Entry 8DG5 (electron microscopy, 3.26 A resolution); this record covers chains A and K of the 3 polymer chains in the assembly.

Chain A:
Name: Endoribonuclease Dcr-1
Organism: Drosophila melanogaster
Notes: EC 3.1.26.-
Reference sequence: Q9VCU9 (DCR1_DROME); residue numbers follow UniProt; this construct covers 1-2249
Amino-acid sequence (2249 residues; numbered 1 to 2249; the number before each row is that of its first residue):
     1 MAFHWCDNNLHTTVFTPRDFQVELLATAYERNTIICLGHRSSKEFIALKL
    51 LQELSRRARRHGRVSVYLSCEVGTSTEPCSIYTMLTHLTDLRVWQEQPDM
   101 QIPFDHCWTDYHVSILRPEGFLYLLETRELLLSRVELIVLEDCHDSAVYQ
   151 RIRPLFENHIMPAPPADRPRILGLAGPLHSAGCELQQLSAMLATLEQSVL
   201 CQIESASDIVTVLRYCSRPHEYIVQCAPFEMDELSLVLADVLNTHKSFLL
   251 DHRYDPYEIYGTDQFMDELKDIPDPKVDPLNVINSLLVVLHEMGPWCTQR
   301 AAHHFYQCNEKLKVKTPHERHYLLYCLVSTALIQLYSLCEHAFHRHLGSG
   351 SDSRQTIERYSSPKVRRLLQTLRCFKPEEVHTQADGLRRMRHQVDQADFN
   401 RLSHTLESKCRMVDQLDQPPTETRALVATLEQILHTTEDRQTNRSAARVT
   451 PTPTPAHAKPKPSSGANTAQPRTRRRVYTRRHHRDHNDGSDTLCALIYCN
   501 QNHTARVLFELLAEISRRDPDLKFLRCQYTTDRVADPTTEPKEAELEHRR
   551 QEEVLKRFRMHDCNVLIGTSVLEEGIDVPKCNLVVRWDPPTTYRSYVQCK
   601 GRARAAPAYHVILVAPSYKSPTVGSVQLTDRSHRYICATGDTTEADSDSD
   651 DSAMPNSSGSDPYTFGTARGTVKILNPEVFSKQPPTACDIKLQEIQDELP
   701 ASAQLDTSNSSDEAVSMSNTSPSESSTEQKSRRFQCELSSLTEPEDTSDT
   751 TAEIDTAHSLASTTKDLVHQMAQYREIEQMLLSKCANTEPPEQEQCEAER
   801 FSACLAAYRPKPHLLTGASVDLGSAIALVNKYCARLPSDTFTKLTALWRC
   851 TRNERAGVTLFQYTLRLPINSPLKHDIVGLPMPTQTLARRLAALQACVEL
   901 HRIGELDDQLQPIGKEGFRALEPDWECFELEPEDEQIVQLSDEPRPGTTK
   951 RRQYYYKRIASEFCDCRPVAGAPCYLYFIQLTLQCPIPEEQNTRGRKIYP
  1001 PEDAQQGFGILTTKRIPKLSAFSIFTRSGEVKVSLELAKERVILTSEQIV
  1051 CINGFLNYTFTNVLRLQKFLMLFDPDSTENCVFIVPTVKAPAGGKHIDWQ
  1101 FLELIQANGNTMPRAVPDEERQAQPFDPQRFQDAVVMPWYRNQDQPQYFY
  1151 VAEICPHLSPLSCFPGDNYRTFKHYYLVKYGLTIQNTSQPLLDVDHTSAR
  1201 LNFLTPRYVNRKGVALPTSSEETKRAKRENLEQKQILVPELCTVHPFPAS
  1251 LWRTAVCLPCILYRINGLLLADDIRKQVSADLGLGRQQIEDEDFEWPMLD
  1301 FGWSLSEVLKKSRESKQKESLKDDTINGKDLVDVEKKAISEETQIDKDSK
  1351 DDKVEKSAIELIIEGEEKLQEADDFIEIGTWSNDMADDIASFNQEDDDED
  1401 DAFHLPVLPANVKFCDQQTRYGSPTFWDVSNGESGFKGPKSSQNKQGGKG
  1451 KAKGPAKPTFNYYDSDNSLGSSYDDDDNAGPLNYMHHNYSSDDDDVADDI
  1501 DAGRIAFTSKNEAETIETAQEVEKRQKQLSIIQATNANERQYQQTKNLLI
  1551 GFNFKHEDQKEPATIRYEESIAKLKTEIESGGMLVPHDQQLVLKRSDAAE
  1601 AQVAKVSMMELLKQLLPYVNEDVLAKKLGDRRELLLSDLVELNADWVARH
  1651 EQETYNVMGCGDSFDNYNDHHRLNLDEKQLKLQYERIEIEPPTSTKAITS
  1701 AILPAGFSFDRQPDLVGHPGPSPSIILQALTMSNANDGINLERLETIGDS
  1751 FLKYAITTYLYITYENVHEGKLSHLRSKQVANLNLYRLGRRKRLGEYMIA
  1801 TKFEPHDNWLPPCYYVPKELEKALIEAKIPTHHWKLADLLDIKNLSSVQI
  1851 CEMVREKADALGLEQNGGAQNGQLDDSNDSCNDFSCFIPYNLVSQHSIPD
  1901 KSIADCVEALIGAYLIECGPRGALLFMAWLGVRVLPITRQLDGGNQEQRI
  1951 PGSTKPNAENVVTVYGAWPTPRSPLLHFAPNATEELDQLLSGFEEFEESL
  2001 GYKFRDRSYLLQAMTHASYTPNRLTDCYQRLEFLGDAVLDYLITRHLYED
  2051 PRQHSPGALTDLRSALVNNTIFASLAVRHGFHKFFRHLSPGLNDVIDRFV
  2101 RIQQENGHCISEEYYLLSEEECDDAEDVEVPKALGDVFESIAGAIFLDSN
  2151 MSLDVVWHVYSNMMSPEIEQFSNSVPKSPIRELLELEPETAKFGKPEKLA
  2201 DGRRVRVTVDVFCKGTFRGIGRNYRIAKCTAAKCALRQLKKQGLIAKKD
Unresolved in the structure: 1-10, 257-277, 348-352, 377-491, 640-758, 1290-1293, 1304-1524, 1558-1565, 1593-1605, 1619-1622, 1660-1661, 1672-1704, 1825-1834, 1855-1882, 2111-2122, 2241-2249
Construct notes: conflict Arg134 (Ser in Q9VCU9), Ser205 (Thr in Q9VCU9), Leu416 (Met in Q9VCU9), Ser702 (Ala in Q9VCU9), Cys796 (Ser in Q9VCU9), Val1332 (Ala in Q9VCU9), Ala1338 (Pro in Q9VCU9), Ile1339 (Thr in Q9VCU9), Ile1345 (Leu in Q9VCU9)
Bound ions: Mg2+ site 1: Asp1749, Glu1908; Mg2+ site 2: Asp1905, Glu1908 (shared with 1 residue of chain E)
Ligand contacts: uridine-5'-monophosphate (U5P): Arg994, Arg996, Arg1027, Asp1195, His1196, Thr1197, Ser1198, Ala1199, Arg1200, Arg1207
Swiss-Prot annotation at these positions:
  - region: Asp924 to Lys957 (Wing domain)
  - binding site (ATP): Leu37 to Glu44
  - binding site (Mg(2+)): Glu1745, Asp1749, Asp1905, Glu1908, Glu2032, Asp2136, Glu2139
  - site: Lys2132 (Important for activity)
  - modified residue (Phosphoserine): Ser1423, Ser1877, Ser1880
  - mutagenesis: Asp1749 (D1749A: Cleaves the 5' (top) strand but not the 3' (bottom) strand of pre-miRNA), Glu1908 (E1908A: Cleaves the 5' (top) strand but not the 3' (bottom) strand of pre-miRNA. Abolishes cleavage of pre-miRNA; when associated with A-2139), Asp2036 (D2036A: Cleaves the 3' (bottom) strand but not the 5' (top) strand of pre-miRNA), Glu2139 (E2139A: Cleaves the 3' (bottom) strand but not the 5' (top) strand of pre-miRNA. Abolishes cleavage of pre-miRNA; when associated with A-1908), Leu2186 to Asp2249 (No effect on processing of the pre-miRNas, pre-let 7 and pre-bantam)

Chain K:
Name: Loquacious, isoform B
Organism: Drosophila melanogaster
Reference sequence: Q9VJY9 (Q9VJY9_DROME); residues 1-465 here = UniProt positions 1-465
Amino-acid sequence (465 residues; numbered 1 to 465; the number before each row is that of its first residue):
     1 MDQENFHGSSLPQQLQNLHIQPQQASPNPVQTGFAPRRHYNNLVGLGNGN
    51 AVSGSPVKGAPLGQRHVKLKKEKISAQVAQLSQPGQLQLSDVGDPALAGG
   101 SGLQGGVGLMGVILPSDEALKFVSETDANGLAMKTPVSILQELLSRRGIT
   151 PGYELVQIEGAIHEPTFRFRVSFKDKDTPFTAMGAGRSKKEAKHAAARAL
   201 IDKLIGAQLPESPSSSAGPSVTGLTVAGSGGDGNANATGGGDASDKTVGN
   251 PIGWLQEMCMQRRWPPPSYETETEVGLPHERLFTIACSILNYREMGKGKS
   301 KKIAKRLAAHRMWMRLQETPIDSGKISDSICGELEGEPRSSENYYGELKD
   351 ISVPTLTTQHSNKVSQFHKTLKNATGKKLLKLQKTCLKNNKIDYIKLLGE
   401 IATENQFEVTYVDIEEKTFSGQFQCLVQLSTLPVGVCHGSGPTAADAQRH
   451 AAQNALEYLKIMTKK
Unresolved in the structure: 1-131, 179, 206-249, 321-357
Swiss-Prot annotation at these positions:
  - region: Ala308, Ala309 (Necessary for binding pre-miRNA)
  - mutagenesis: Ala308 to Ala309 (Abolishes interaction with pre-miRNA (pre let 7) in the presence of Dcr-1), Leu379 to Leu382 (Strong reduction in Dcr-1 activity), Phe419 (F419A: Strong reduction in Dcr-1 activity), Leu426 (L426R: Decreased binding to Dcr-1), Ser440 to Lys465 (Loss of activity, abolishes interaction with Dcr-1 and therefore does not enhance pre-miRNA processing by the dicer)

How chain A and chain K interact:
Residue-residue contacts (94):
  Thr244(A) - His438(K)
  His245(A) - His438(K)
  Phe248(A) - His438(K)
  Phe248(A) - Gly439(K)
  Phe248(A) - Ser440(K)
  Asp251(A) - Thr418(K)
  Asp251(A) - Phe419(K)
  Arg253(A) - Ile414(K)
  Arg253(A) - Glu416(K)
  Arg253(A) - Thr418(K)
  Arg253(A) - Gln424(K)
  Tyr254(A) - Glu416(K)  hydrogen bond (backbone-side chain)
  Asp255(A) - Ile414(K)
  Asp255(A) - Glu415(K)  hydrogen bond (side chain-backbone)
  Asp255(A) - Glu416(K)
  His303(A) - His360(K)  hydrogen bond
  Tyr306(A) - His360(K)
  Gln307(A) - His360(K)
  Glu310(A) - Pro433(K)
  Lys313(A) - Pro433(K)
  Arg320(A) - Ile414(K)
  Arg320(A) - Leu426(K)
  Tyr322(A) - Val434(K)  hydrophobic
  Leu323(A) - Leu426(K)  hydrophobic
  Leu323(A) - Gln428(K)
  Leu323(A) - Val436(K)
  Cys326(A) - Val434(K)  hydrogen bond (side chain-backbone)
  Cys326(A) - Gly435(K)
  Cys326(A) - Val436(K)
  Leu327(A) - Val436(K)
  Leu327(A) - His438(K)
  Thr330(A) - Val436(K)
  Thr330(A) - Tyr458(K)  hydrogen bond (backbone-side chain)
  Ile333(A) - Tyr458(K)
  Gln334(A) - Tyr458(K)  hydrogen bond (backbone-side chain)
  Gln334(A) - Ile461(K)
  Gln334(A) - Met462(K)
  Ser337(A) - Met462(K)
  His341(A) - Lys464(K)
  His341(A) - Lys465(K)
  Asp630(A) - Lys388(K)  salt bridge
  His633(A) - Leu387(K)
  His633(A) - Lys388(K)
  Arg634(A) - Lys388(K)
  Ile636(A) - Lys460(K)  hydrogen bond (backbone-side chain)
  Ile636(A) - Ile461(K)  hydrophobic
  Cys637(A) - Lys460(K)
  Lys950(A) - Ile162(K)
  Arg952(A) - Gly160(K)  hydrogen bond (side chain-backbone)
  Arg952(A) - Ile162(K)
  Lys1068(A) - Glu154(K)
  Phe1069(A) - Arg170(K)
  Leu1070(A) - Val156(K)  hydrophobic
  Asn1142(A) - Gly148(K)
  Asn1142(A) - Ile149(K)  hydrogen bond (side chain-backbone)
  Asn1142(A) - Thr150(K)  hydrogen bond
  Gln1143(A) - Arg147(K)
  Asp1144(A) - Arg147(K)  salt bridge
  Asp1144(A) - Ile149(K)
  Asp1144(A) - Thr150(K)
  Asp1144(A) - Lys174(K)
  Gln1145(A) - Thr150(K)  hydrogen bond (backbone-side chain)
  Asp1807(A) - Glu154(K)
  Asp1807(A) - Leu155(K)  hydrogen bond (side chain-backbone)
  Phe1884(A) - Glu159(K)
  Phe1884(A) - Arg168(K)  hydrogen bond (backbone-side chain)
  Ser1885(A) - Glu159(K)  hydrogen bond
  Ser1885(A) - Arg168(K)  hydrogen bond (backbone-side chain)
  Cys1886(A) - Arg168(K)
  Ile1888(A) - Gln157(K)
  Ile1888(A) - Ile158(K)
  Ile1888(A) - Glu159(K)
  Ile1888(A) - Arg168(K)
  Tyr1890(A) - Ile158(K)  hydrophobic
  Tyr1890(A) - Gly160(K)
  Leu1892(A) - Leu155(K)  hydrophobic
  Ser1897(A) - Gly160(K)
  Glu2189(A) - Gln256(K)
  Glu2189(A) - Glu257(K)
  Glu2189(A) - Cys259(K)
  Glu2189(A) - Met260(K)
  Glu2189(A) - Trp264(K)
  Thr2190(A) - Arg263(K)  hydrogen bond (backbone-side chain)
  Thr2190(A) - Pro265(K)
  Thr2190(A) - Pro266(K)
  Ala2191(A) - Met260(K)
  Lys2192(A) - Met260(K)
  Lys2192(A) - Arg263(K)
  Asp2210(A) - Arg263(K)  salt bridge
  Val2211(A) - Arg263(K)
  Phe2212(A) - Arg263(K)
  Phe2212(A) - Trp264(K)
  Phe2212(A) - Pro265(K)
  Phe2212(A) - Leu290(K)  hydrophobic
Interface residues without a listed pair, chain A (63 interface residues in all): Ala331, Arg345, Gln627, Ala638, Thr639, Asn1110, Glu1821, Leu1824, Asp1883, Pro1889, Asn1891, Pro2188
Interface residues without a listed pair, chain K (56 interface residues in all): Ala161, Thr166, Lys176, Ala185, Gly186, Val364, Val412, Cys437

Overview:
63 residues of chain A face 56 of chain K across their interface; the contacts include 16 hydrogen bonds and 3
salt bridges. Polar contacts include Asp630(A)-Lys388(K), Asp1144(A)-Arg147(K) and Asp2210(A)-Arg263(K). Chain
A binds uridine-5'-monophosphate.
Chain A is Endoribonuclease Dcr-1 and chain K is Loquacious, isoform B, both from Drosophila melanogaster; the
structure, Structural Basis of MicroRNA Biogenesis by Dicer-1 and Its Partner Protein Loqs-PB - complex IIb,
was determined by electron microscopy, deposited together with 8DFV, 8DG7, 8DGA, 8DGI and 8DGJ.
